PDB entry 3F96 | X-ray diffraction, 2.10 A resolution | chain A

# Chain A
Protein: Platelet-activating factor acetylhydrolase
Organism: Homo sapiens
Notes: EC 3.1.1.47
UniProtKB: Q13093 (PAFA_HUMAN); numbering as in UniProt (aligned over 47-429)
Amino-acid sequence (383 residues; numbered 47 to 429; the number before each row is that of its first residue):
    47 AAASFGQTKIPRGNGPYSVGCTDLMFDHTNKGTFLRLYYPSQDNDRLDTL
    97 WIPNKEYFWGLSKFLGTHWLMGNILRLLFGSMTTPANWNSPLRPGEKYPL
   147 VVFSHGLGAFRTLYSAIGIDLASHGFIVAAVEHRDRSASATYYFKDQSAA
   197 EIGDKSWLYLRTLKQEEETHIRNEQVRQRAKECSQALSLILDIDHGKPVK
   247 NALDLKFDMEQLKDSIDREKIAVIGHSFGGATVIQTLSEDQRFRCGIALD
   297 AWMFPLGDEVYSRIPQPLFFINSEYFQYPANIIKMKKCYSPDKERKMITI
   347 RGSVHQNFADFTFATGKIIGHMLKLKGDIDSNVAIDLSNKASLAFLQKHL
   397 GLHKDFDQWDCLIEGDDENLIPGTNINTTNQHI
Not modelled in the structure: 47-53, 425-429
Modified residues: Ser273 (O-[(S)-methyl(1-methylethoxy)phosphoryl]-L-serine; SGB)
UniProt features mapped onto this chain:
  - active site (Charge relay system): Asp296, His351
  - glycosylation: Asn423 (N-linked (GlcNAc...) asparagine)
  - natural variant: Arg92 (R92H: Retains the ability to associate with HDL particles), Ile198 (I198T: Retains the ability to associate with HDL particles), Val279 (V279F: In PAFAD), Gln281 (Q281R: In PAFAD), Val379 (V379A: Retains the ability to associate with HDL particles)
  - mutagenesis: Ser108 (S108A: Activity is higher than wild-type), His114 (H114A/Q/E: Impairs the association with LDL particles), Trp115 (W115A: Impairs the association with LDL particles), Leu116 (L116A: Reduces the association with LDL particles), Met117 (M117A: Reduces the association with LDL particles), Tyr205 (Y205A: Impairs the association with LDL particles), Asp286 (D286A: Almost no activity; D286N: Diminishes activity), Asp296 (D296A: Loss of activity; D296N: Loss of activity), Asp304 (D304A: No change in activity), Asp338 (D338A: Activity is higher than wild-type), His351 (H351A: Loss of activity), His367 (H367N: Reduces the association with HDL particles), 3 further mutagenesis entries in UniProt

# Summary
Curated annotation (UniProt) lists active-site residues Asp296 and His351 and 15 mutagenesis sites.
Chain A is Platelet-activating factor acetylhydrolase (Homo sapiens); the structure, Crystal structure of
human plasma platelet activating factor acetylhydrolase covalently inhibited by sarin, was determined by X-ray
diffraction, deposited together with 3F97, 3F98 and 3F9C.
